PDB entry 6SYX | X-ray diffraction, 1.30 A resolution | chains LLL and MMM of the 4 polymer chains in the assembly

== Chain LLL (and MMM) ==
Molecule: Hydrogenase-2 large chain
Source organism: Escherichia coli 908519
Notes: chain MMM of this document is another copy of the same molecule, construct and numbering; everything in this record applies to it too
UniProtKB: V0V766 (V0V766_ECOLX); residues 1-567 here = UniProt positions 1-567
Chain sequence (567 residues; row label = number of the first residue in the row):
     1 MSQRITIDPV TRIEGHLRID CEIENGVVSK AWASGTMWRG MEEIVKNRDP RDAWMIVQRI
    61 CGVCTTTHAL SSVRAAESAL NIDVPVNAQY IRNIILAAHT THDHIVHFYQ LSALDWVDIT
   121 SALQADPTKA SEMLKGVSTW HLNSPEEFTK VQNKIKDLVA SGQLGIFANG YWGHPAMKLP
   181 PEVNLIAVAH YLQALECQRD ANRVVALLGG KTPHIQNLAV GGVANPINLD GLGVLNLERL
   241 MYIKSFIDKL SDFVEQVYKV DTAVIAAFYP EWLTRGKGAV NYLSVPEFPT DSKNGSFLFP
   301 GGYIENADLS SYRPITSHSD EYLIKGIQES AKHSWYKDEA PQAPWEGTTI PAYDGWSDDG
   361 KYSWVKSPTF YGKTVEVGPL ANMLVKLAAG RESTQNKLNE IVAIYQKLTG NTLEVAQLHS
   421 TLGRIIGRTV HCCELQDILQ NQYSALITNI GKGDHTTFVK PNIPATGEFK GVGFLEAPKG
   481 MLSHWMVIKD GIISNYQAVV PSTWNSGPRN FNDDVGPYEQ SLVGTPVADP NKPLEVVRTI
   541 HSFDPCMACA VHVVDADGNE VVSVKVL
Unresolved in the structure: 1, 553-567
Differences from the reference sequence: engineered mutation Lys479 (Arg in V0V766)
Metal / ion sites: Mg2+: Glu42, Ala498; Ni2+: Cys61, Cys64, Cys546, Cys549 (together with oxygen molecule); carbonmonoxide-(dicyano) iron Fe: Cys64, Cys549
Ligand contacts:
  - carbonmonoxide-(dicyano) iron (FCO): Cys64, Thr67, His68, Ala477, Pro478, Lys479, Leu482, Val500, Pro501, Ser502, Cys546, Cys549
  - oxygen molecule (OXY): Cys61, Val63, Cys64, Asp103, Lys479, Cys546, Cys549

== How chain LLL and chain MMM interact ==
Pairs across the interface (17):
  Lys135(LLL) - Pro145(MMM)
  Lys135(LLL) - Glu146(MMM)  salt bridge
  Thr139(LLL) - Glu146(MMM)
  Trp140(LLL) - Glu146(MMM)
  His141(LLL) - Leu142(MMM)
  His141(LLL) - Ser144(MMM)  hydrogen bond (backbone-side chain)
  His141(LLL) - Glu147(MMM)  salt bridge
  His141(LLL) - Lys150(MMM)
  Leu142(LLL) - His141(MMM)
  Leu142(LLL) - Leu142(MMM)  hydrophobic
  Ser144(LLL) - His141(MMM)  hydrogen bond (side chain-backbone)
  Pro145(LLL) - Lys135(MMM)
  Glu146(LLL) - Lys135(MMM)  salt bridge
  Glu146(LLL) - Thr139(MMM)
  Glu146(LLL) - Trp140(MMM)
  Glu147(LLL) - His141(MMM)  salt bridge
  Lys150(LLL) - His141(MMM)
Other interface residues (no listed pair), chain LLL (11 interface residues in all): Ser138
Other interface residues (no listed pair), chain MMM (11 interface residues in all): Ser138

== Overview ==
Chain LLL and chain MMM each contribute 11 residues to their interface, with 2 hydrogen bonds and 4 salt
bridges. Among the polar pairs are Lys135(LLL)-Glu146(MMM), His141(LLL)-Glu147(MMM) and
His141(LLL)-Ser144(MMM). Chain LLL binds carbonmonoxide-(dicyano) iron and oxygen molecule.
Chain LLL and chain MMM are both Hydrogenase-2 large chain (Escherichia coli 908519); the structure,
Hydrogenase-2 variant R479K - reduced sample exposed to pure oxygen, was determined by X-ray diffraction.
